6Z9Q - chains X and R of the 16 polymer chains in the assembly; structure by electron microscopy, 5.70 A resolution (low resolution: residue-level contacts below are approximate; hydrogen-bond / salt-bridge calls are withheld).

== Chain X ==
Protein: DNA-directed RNA polymerase subunit beta
Organism: Escherichia coli
Notes: EC 2.7.7.6
UniProtKB: P0A8V4 (RPOB_ECO57); residues 1-1342 here = UniProt positions 1-1342
Amino-acid sequence (1342 residues; numbered 1 to 1342; the number before each row is that of its first residue):
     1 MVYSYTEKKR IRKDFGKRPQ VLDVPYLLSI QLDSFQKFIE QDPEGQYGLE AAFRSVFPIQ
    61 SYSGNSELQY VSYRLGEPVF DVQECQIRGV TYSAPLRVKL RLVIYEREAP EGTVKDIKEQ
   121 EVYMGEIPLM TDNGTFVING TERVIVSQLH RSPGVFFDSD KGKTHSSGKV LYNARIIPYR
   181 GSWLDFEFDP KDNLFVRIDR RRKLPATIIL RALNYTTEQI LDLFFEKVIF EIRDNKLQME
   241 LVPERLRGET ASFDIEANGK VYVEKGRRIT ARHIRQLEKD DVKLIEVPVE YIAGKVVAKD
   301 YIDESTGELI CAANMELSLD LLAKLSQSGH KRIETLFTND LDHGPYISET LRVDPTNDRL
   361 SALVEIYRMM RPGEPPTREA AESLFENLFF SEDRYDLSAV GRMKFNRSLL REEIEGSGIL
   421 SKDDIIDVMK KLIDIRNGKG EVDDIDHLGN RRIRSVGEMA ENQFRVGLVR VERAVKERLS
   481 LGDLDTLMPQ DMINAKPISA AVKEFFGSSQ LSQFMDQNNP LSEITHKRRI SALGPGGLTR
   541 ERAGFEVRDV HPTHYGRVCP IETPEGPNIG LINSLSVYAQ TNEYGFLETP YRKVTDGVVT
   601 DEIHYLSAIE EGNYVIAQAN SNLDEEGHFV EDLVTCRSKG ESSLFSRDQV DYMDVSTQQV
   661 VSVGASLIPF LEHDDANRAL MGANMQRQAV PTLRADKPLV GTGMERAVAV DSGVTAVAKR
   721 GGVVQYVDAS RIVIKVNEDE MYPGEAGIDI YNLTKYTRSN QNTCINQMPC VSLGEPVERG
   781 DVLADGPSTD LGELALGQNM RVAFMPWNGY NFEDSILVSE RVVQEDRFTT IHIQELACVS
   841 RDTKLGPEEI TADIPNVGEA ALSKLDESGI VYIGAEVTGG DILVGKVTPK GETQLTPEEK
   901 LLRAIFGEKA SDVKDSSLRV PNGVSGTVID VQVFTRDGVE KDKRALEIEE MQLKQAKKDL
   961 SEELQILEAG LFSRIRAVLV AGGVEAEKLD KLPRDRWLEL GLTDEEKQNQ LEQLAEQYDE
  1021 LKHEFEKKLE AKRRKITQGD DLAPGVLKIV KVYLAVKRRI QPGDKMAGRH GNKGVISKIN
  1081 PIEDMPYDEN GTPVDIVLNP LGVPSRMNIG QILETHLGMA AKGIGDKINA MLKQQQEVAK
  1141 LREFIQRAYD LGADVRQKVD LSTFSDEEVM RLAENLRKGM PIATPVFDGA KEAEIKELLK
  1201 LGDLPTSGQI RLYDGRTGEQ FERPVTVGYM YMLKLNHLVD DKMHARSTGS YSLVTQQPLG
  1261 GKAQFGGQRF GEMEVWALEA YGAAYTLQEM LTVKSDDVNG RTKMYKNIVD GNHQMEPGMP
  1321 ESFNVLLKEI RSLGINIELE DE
Unresolved in the structure: 1, 1342
Swiss-Prot annotation at these positions:
  - modified residue (N6-acetyllysine): Lys1022, Lys1200

== Chain R ==
Molecule: rut RNA
Sequence (99 nucleotides; each row starts with the number of its first residue):
     1 GGGAUAACCC CGCUCUUACA CAUUCCAGCC CUGAAAAAGG GCAUCAAAUU AAACCACACC
    61 UAUGGUGUAU GUCAAAUUAA ACCACACCUG GCGUGUGGC
Unresolved in the structure: 1-90
Differences from the reference sequence: expression tag (1-3, 77-99); insertion (72)
Bound ions: Mg2+: C99 (shared with 3 residues of chain Y)

== How chain X and chain R interact ==
Residue-residue contacts - 14 pairs, chain X then chain R:
  Gln510(X) - U94(R)
  Gln510(X) - G95(R)
  Gln513(X) - G95(R)
  Gln513(X) - U96(R)
  Arg540(X) - G95(R)
  Pro564(X) - G97(R)
  Glu565(X) - G98(R)
  Glu565(X) - C99(R)
  Asn568(X) - G97(R)
  Asn684(X) - G98(R)
  Gln688(X) - G97(R)
  Gln688(X) - G98(R)
  Lys1073(X) - C99(R)
  His1237(X) - G97(R)
Interface residues without a listed pair, chain X (14 interface residues in all): Ser509, Arg687, Lys1065, Ser1252
Interface residues without a listed pair, chain R (7 interface residues in all): G91

== In short ==
Chain X and chain R form an interface of 14 and 7 residues respectively.
Chain X is DNA-directed RNA polymerase subunit beta (Escherichia coli) and chain R is rut RNA; the structure,
Transcription termination intermediate complex 2, was determined by electron microscopy together with 6Z9P,
6Z9R, 6Z9S, 6Z9T, 7ADB, 7ADC, 7ADD and 7ADE from the same study.
